6PPV - chains B and C of the 8 polymer chains in the assembly; structure by X-ray diffraction, 2.05 A resolution.

# Chain B
Name: U6 snRNA-associated Sm-like protein LSm2
From: Schizosaccharomyces pombe (strain 972 / ATCC 24843)
UniProt: O94408 (LSM2_SCHPO); residue numbers follow UniProt; this construct covers 1-96
Sequence (96 residues; each row starts with the number of its first residue):
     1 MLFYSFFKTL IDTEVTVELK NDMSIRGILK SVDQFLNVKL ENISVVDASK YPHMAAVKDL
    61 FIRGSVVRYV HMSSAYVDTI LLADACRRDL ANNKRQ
Not modelled in the structure: 94-96

# Chain C
Name: Probable U6 snRNA-associated Sm-like protein LSm3
From: Schizosaccharomyces pombe (strain 972 / ATCC 24843)
UniProt: Q9Y7M4 (LSM3_SCHPO); residues 1-93 here = UniProt positions 1-93
Sequence (95 residues; numbered -1 to 93; the number before each row is that of its first residue; numbers below 1 keep their minus sign (Gly-1 is residue -1)):
    -1 GSMESAQAVA EPLDLVRLSL DEIVYVKLRG DRELNGRLHA YDEHLNMVLG DAEEIVTIFD
    59 DEETDKDKAL KTIRKHYEML FVRGDSVILI APPRN
Not modelled in the structure: -1 to 7, 58-67, 93
Construct notes: expression tag (-1 to 0)

# How chain B and chain C interact
Residue-residue contacts - 49 pairs, chain B then chain C:
  Leu2(B) - Tyr39(C)
  Phe3(B) - Ala38(C)
  Phe3(B) - Tyr39(C)  hydrophobic
  Phe3(B) - Asp40(C)
  Phe3(B) - Asn44(C)
  Phe3(B) - Met45(C)  hydrophobic
  Phe3(B) - Val46(C)  hydrophobic
  Phe3(B) - Phe79(C)  hydrophobic
  Phe7(B) - Phe79(C)  hydrophobic
  Glu18(B) - Arg30(C)  salt bridge
  Glu18(B) - Tyr75(C)
  Lys20(B) - Asp83(C)  salt bridge
  Lys20(B) - Ser84(C)
  Asp22(B) - Arg30(C)  salt bridge
  Phe35(B) - Arg81(C)
  Leu36(B) - Phe79(C)  hydrophobic
  Gly64(B) - Arg81(C)  hydrogen bond (backbone-side chain)
  Ser65(B) - Arg81(C)
  Ser65(B) - Asp83(C)
  Val67(B) - Arg81(C)
  Arg68(B) - Arg30(C)
  Arg68(B) - Val80(C)
  Arg68(B) - Arg81(C)  hydrogen bond (backbone-backbone)
  Tyr69(B) - Leu26(C)
  Tyr69(B) - Arg30(C)
  Tyr69(B) - Leu32(C)
  Tyr69(B) - Glu52(C)  hydrogen bond
  Tyr69(B) - Leu78(C)  hydrophobic
  Tyr69(B) - Phe79(C)
  Tyr69(B) - Val80(C)  hydrophobic
  Val70(B) - Leu78(C)
  Val70(B) - Phe79(C)  hydrogen bond (backbone-backbone)
  His71(B) - Tyr75(C)
  His71(B) - Met77(C)
  His71(B) - Leu78(C)
  Met72(B) - Glu76(C)
  Met72(B) - Met77(C)  hydrogen bond (backbone-backbone)
  Ser73(B) - Glu76(C)
  Ser74(B) - Glu76(C)  hydrogen bond (backbone-side chain)
  Thr79(B) - His37(C)
  Thr79(B) - Met77(C)
  Leu82(B) - Ala38(C)  hydrophobic
  Leu82(B) - Val46(C)  hydrophobic
  Ala83(B) - His37(C)
  Cys86(B) - Ala38(C)  hydrophobic
  Cys86(B) - Tyr39(C)
  Leu90(B) - Arg15(C)
  Leu90(B) - Leu18(C)  hydrophobic
  Leu90(B) - Tyr39(C)
Other interface residues (no listed pair), chain B (25 interface residues in all): Phe6, Arg87

# In short
Chain B and chain C form an interface of 25 and 22 residues respectively; the contacts include 6 hydrogen
bonds and 3 salt bridges. Among the polar pairs are Glu18(B)-Arg30(C), Lys20(B)-Asp83(C) and
Asp22(B)-Arg30(C).
Here chain B is U6 snRNA-associated Sm-like protein LSm2 and chain C is Probable U6 snRNA-associated Sm-like
protein LSm3, both from Schizosaccharomyces pombe (strain 972 / ATCC 24843). Entry 6PPV (Structure of S. pombe
Lsm1-7 with RNA, polyuridine with 3' guanosine) was determined by X-ray diffraction together with 6PPN, 6PPP
and 6PPQ from the same study.
